PDB entry 8HLD | electron microscopy, 2.80 A resolution | chains A and L of the 9 polymer chains in the assembly

# Chain A
Name: Spike glycoprotein
From: Severe acute respiratory syndrome coronavirus 2
UniProtKB: P0DTC2 (SPIKE_SARS2); numbering as in UniProt (aligned over 1-1273)
Amino-acid sequence (1283 residues; each row starts with the number of its first residue):
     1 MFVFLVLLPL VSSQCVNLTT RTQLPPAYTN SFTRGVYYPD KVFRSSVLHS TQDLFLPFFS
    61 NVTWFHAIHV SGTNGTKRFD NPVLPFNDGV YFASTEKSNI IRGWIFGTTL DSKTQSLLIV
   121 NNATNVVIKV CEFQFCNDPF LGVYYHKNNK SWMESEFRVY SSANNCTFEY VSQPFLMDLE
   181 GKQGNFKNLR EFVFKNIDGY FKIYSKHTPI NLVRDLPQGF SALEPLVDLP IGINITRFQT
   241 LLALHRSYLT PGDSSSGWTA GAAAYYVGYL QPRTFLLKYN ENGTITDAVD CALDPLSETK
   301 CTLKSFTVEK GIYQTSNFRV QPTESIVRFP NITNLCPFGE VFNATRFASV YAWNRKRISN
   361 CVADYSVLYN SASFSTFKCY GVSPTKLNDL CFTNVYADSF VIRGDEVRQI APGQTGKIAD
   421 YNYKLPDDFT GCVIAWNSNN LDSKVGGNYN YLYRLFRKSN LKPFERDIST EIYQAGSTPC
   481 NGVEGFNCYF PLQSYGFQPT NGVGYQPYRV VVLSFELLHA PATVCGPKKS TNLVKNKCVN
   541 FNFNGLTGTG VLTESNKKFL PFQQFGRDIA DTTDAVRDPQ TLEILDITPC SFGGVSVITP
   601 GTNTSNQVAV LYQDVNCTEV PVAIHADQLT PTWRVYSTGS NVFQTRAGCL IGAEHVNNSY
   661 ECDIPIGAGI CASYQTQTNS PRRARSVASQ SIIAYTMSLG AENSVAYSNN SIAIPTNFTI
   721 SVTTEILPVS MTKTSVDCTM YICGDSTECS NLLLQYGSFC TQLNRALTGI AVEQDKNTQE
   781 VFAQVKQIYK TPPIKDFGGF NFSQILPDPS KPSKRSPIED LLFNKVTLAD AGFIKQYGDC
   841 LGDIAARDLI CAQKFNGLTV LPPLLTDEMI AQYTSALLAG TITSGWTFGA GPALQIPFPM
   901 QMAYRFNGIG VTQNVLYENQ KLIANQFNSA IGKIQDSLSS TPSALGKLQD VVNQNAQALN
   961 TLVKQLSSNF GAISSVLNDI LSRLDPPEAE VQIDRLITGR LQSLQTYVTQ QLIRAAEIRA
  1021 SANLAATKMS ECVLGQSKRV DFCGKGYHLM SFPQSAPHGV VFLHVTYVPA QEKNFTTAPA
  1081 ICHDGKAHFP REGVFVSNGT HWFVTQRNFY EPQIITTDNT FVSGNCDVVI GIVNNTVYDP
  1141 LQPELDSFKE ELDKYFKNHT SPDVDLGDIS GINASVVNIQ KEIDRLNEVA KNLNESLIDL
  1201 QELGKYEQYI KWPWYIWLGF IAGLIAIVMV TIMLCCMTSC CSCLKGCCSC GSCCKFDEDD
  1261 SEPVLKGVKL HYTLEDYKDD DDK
Disordered / not traced: 1-13, 622-639, 677-689, 827-853, 941-943, 1147-1283
Sequence notes: engineered mutation Pro817 (Phe in P0DTC2), Pro892 (Ala in P0DTC2), Pro899 (Ala in P0DTC2), Pro942 (Ala in P0DTC2), Pro986 (Lys in P0DTC2), Pro987 (Val in P0DTC2); expression tag (1274-1283)
Swiss-Prot annotation at these positions:
  - region: Asn280 to Cys301 (Putative superantigen), Arg403 to Asp405 (Integrin-binding motif), Asn448 to Phe456 (Immunodominant HLA epitope recognized by the CD8+), Pro681 to Ala684 (Putative superantigen), Ser816 to Tyr837 (Fusion peptide 1), Lys835 to Phe855 (Fusion peptide 2), Asp1163 to Glu1202 (Heptad repeat 2)
  - motif: Met1237 to Cys1241 (Binding to host endocytosis trafficking protein SNX27), Asp1257 to Glu1262 (Diacidic ER export motif (host COPII)), Ser1261 to Gly1267 (Binding to host plasma membrane localising/FERM domain proteins), Lys1269 to Thr1273 (KxHxx, ER retrieval signal (COPI))
  - site (Cleavage): Arg685, Ser686, Arg815, Ser816
  - lipidation (S-palmitoyl cysteine): Cys1235, Cys1236, Cys1240, Cys1241, Cys1243, Cys1247, Cys1248, Cys1250, Cys1253, Cys1254
  - glycosylation: Asn17 (N-linked (GlcNAc...) (complex) asparagine), Asn61 (N-linked (GlcNAc...) (hybrid) asparagine), Asn74 (N-linked (GlcNAc...) (complex) asparagine), Asn122 (N-linked (GlcNAc...) (hybrid) asparagine), Asn149 (N-linked (GlcNAc...) (complex) asparagine), Asn165 (N-linked (GlcNAc...) (complex) asparagine), Asn234 (N-linked (GlcNAc...) (high mannose) asparagine), Asn282 (N-linked (GlcNAc...) (complex) asparagine), Thr323 (O-linked (GalNAc) threonine), Ser325 (O-linked (HexNAc...) serine), Asn331 (N-linked (GlcNAc...) (complex) asparagine), Asn343 (N-linked (GlcNAc...) (complex) asparagine), Asn603 (N-linked (GlcNAc...) (hybrid) asparagine), Asn616 (N-linked (GlcNAc...) (complex) asparagine), Asn657 (N-linked (GlcNAc...) (complex) asparagine), Thr676 (O-linked (GlcNAc...) threonine), Thr678 (O-linked (GlcNAc...) threonine), Asn709 (N-linked (GlcNAc...) (high mannose) asparagine), Asn717 (N-linked (GlcNAc...) (hybrid) asparagine), Asn801 (N-linked (GlcNAc...) (hybrid) asparagine) and 6 more in UniProt
  - natural variant: Leu5 (L5F: In strain: Iota/B.1.526), Ser13 (S13I: In strain: Epsilon/B.1.427/B.1.429), Leu18 (L18F: In strain: Beta/B.1.351, Gamma/P.1 and 1 more), Thr19 (T19I: In strain: Omicron/BQ.1.1, Omicron/XBB.1.5 and 1 more; T19R: In strain: Delta/B.1.617.2, Omicron/BA.2 and 4 more), Thr20 (T20N: In strain: Gamma/P.1), Leu24 to Ala27 (sequence variant, change not given here; In strain: Omicron/BA.2, Omicron/BA.2.12.1 and 6 more), Pro26 (P26S: In strain: Gamma/P.1), Gln52 (Q52H: In strain: Omicron/EG.5.1), Ala67 (A67V: In strain: Eta/B.1.525, Omicron/BA.1), His69 to Val70 (deletion: In strain: Alpha/B.1.1.7, Eta/B.1.525 and 5 more), Gly75 (G75V: In strain: Lambda/C.37), Thr76 (T76I: In strain: Lambda/C.37), 83 further natural variant entries in UniProt
  - mutagenesis: His69 to Val70 (Increased incorporation of cleaved spike into virions), Asn121 (N121Q: Partial loss of biliverdin affinity), Arg190 (R190K: Partial loss of biliverdin affinity), Asn234 (N234Q: Increased resistance to neutralizing antibodies), Asn331 (N331Q: Reduced viral infectivity), Asn343 (N343Q: Reduced viral infectivity), Leu452 (L452R: Increased resistance to neutralizing antibodies. Decreases HLA binding to NF9 epitope. Increased binding affinity to human ACE2), Tyr453 (Y453F: Decreased HLA binding to NF9 epitope. Increased binding affinity to human ACE2), Ala475 (A475V: Increased resistance to neutralizing antibodies), Val483 (V483A: Increased resistance to neutralizing antibodies), Glu484 (E484D: Increased replication in human TMEM106B overexpressing cells), Phe490 (F490L: Increased resistance to neutralizing antibodies and human covalescent sera neutralization), 16 further mutagenesis entries in UniProt
Disulfide bonds: Cys15-Cys136, Cys131-Cys166, Cys336-Cys361, Cys379-Cys432, Cys391-Cys525, Cys480-Cys488, Cys538-Cys590, Cys617-Cys649, Cys662-Cys671, Cys738-Cys760, Cys743-Cys749, Cys1032-Cys1043, Cys1082-Cys1126
Covalent attachments: N-acetylglucosamine (NAG) linked to Asn17, Asn61, Asn122, Asn149, Asn165, Asn234, Asn282, Asn331, Asn343, Asn603, Asn616, Asn657, Asn709, Asn717, Asn801, Asn1074, Asn1098, Asn1134

# Chain L
Name: light chain of 26434
From: Homo sapiens
Amino-acid sequence (225 residues; each row starts with the number of its first residue; numbers below 1 keep their minus sign (Met-15 is residue -15)):
   -15 MGWSCIILFL VATATGLPVL TQPPSVSVSP GQTASITCSG DKLGDKFTCW YQQKPGQSPV
    45 QVIYQDTHRP SGIPERFSGS NSGNTATLTI SGTQAVDEAD YYCQAWDSST VIFGGGTKLT
   105 VLGQPKAAPS VTLFPPSSEE LQANKATLVC LISDFYPGAV TVAWKADSSP VKAGVETTTP
   165 SKQSNNKYAA SSYLSLTPEQ WKSHRSYSCQ VTHEGSTVEK TVAPT
Disordered / not traced: -15 to 0
Disulfide bonds: Cys22-Cys87, Cys134-Cys193

# Interface between chain A and chain L
Pairs across the interface - 12 pairs, chain A then chain L:
  His146(A) with Asp29(L); Ser92(L)
  Lys147(A) with Gly28(L), hydrogen bond (side chain-backbone); Asp29(L); Lys30(L); Phe31(L); Asp50(L), salt bridge
  Asn148(A) with Asp29(L)
  Trp152(A) with Ser92(L)
  Tyr248(A) with Gln49(L), hydrogen bond (backbone-side chain)
  Leu249(A) with Tyr48(L); His52(L)
Interface residues without a listed pair, chain L (11 interface residues in all): Asn65, Trp90

# In short
6 residues of chain A and 11 residues of chain L are in contact, with 2 hydrogen bonds and 1 salt bridge.
Polar contacts include Lys147(A)-Asp50(L), Lys147(A)-Gly28(L) and Tyr248(A)-Gln49(L). Curated annotation
(UniProt) lists 29 mutagenesis sites on chain A.
Here chain A is Spike glycoprotein (Severe acute respiratory syndrome coronavirus 2) and chain L is light
chain of 26434 (Homo sapiens). Entry 8HLD (S protein of SARS-CoV-2 in complex with 26434) was determined by
electron microscopy (same publication as 8HLC).
